9M4X - chains A and B; structure by X-ray diffraction, 1.40 A resolution.

[Chain A]
Molecule: Insulin A chain
From: Homo sapiens
UniProtKB: P01308 (INS_HUMAN); residues 1-20 here correspond to UniProt positions 90-109 (UniProt number = residue number + 89)
Sequence (21 residues; each row starts with the number of its first residue):
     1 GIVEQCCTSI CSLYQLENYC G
Disulfides: Cys-6/Cys-11
Differences from the reference sequence: expression tag (21)

[Chain B]
Molecule: Insulin B chain
From: Homo sapiens
UniProtKB: P01308 (INS_HUMAN); residues 1-29 here correspond to UniProt positions 25-53 (UniProt number = residue number + 24)
Sequence (29 residues; each row starts with the number of its first residue):
     1 FVNQHLCGSH LVEALYLVCG ERGFFYTPK

[Interface between chain A and chain B]
Residue-residue contacts - 38 pairs, chain A then chain B:
  Gly-1(A) / Lys-29(B)
  Ile-2(A) / Leu-11(B)  hydrophobic
  Ile-2(A) / Leu-15(B)  hydrophobic
  Val-3(A) / Pro-28(B)  hydrophobic
  Glu-4(A) / Lys-29(B)
  Cys-6(A) / Gln-4(B)
  Cys-6(A) / His-5(B)
  Cys-6(A) / Leu-6(B)  hydrogen bond (backbone-backbone)
  Cys-6(A) / Leu-11(B)  hydrophobic
  Cys-7(A) / His-5(B)
  Cys-7(A) / Leu-6(B)
  Cys-7(A) / Cys-7(B)  disulfide
  Thr-8(A) / His-5(B)
  Ser-9(A) / His-5(B)
  Ile-10(A) / Asn-3(B)
  Ile-10(A) / Gln-4(B)
  Ile-10(A) / His-5(B)
  Cys-11(A) / Val-2(B)
  Cys-11(A) / Asn-3(B)
  Cys-11(A) / Gln-4(B)  hydrogen bond (backbone-backbone)
  Cys-11(A) / Leu-6(B)  hydrophobic
  Ser-12(A) / Val-2(B)
  Ser-12(A) / Asn-3(B)
  Leu-13(A) / Val-2(B)
  Leu-13(A) / Val-18(B)  hydrophobic
  Leu-16(A) / Val-2(B)  hydrophobic
  Leu-16(A) / Leu-11(B)  hydrophobic
  Leu-16(A) / Leu-15(B)
  Glu-17(A) / Val-18(B)
  Glu-17(A) / Arg-22(B)  salt bridge
  Tyr-19(A) / Phe-24(B)
  Tyr-19(A) / Phe-25(B)  hydrogen bond (backbone-backbone)
  Cys-20(A) / Cys-19(B)  disulfide
  Cys-20(A) / Arg-22(B)
  Cys-20(A) / Gly-23(B)
  Cys-20(A) / Phe-24(B)  hydrophobic
  Gly-21(A) / Arg-22(B)  hydrogen bond (backbone-backbone)
  Gly-21(A) / Gly-23(B)  hydrogen bond (backbone-backbone)
Other interface residues (no listed pair), chain A (18 interface residues in all): Asn-18
Other interface residues (no listed pair), chain B (19 interface residues in all): Ala-14, Tyr-26, Thr-27
Disulfides between the chains: Cys-7(A)/Cys-7(B), Cys-20(A)/Cys-19(B)

[Summary]
18 residues of chain A face 19 of chain B across their interface, with 2 disulfide bonds, 5 hydrogen bonds and
1 salt bridge. Polar contacts include Glu-17(A)/Arg-22(B), Cys-6(A)/Leu-6(B) and Cys-11(A)/Gln-4(B).
Here chain A is Insulin A chain and chain B is Insulin B chain, both from Homo sapiens. Entry 9M4X (Cubic
insulin crystal, Esrapid, at pH 2) was determined by X-ray diffraction.
